Entry 3V5W (X-ray diffraction, 2.07 A resolution); this record covers chains A and B of the 3 polymer chains in the assembly.

Chain A:
Protein: G-protein coupled receptor kinase 2
From: Homo sapiens
Notes: EC 2.7.11.15
Reference sequence: P25098 (ARBK1_HUMAN); numbering as in UniProt (aligned over 1-689)
Chain sequence (689 residues; numbered 1 to 689; the number before each row is that of its first residue):
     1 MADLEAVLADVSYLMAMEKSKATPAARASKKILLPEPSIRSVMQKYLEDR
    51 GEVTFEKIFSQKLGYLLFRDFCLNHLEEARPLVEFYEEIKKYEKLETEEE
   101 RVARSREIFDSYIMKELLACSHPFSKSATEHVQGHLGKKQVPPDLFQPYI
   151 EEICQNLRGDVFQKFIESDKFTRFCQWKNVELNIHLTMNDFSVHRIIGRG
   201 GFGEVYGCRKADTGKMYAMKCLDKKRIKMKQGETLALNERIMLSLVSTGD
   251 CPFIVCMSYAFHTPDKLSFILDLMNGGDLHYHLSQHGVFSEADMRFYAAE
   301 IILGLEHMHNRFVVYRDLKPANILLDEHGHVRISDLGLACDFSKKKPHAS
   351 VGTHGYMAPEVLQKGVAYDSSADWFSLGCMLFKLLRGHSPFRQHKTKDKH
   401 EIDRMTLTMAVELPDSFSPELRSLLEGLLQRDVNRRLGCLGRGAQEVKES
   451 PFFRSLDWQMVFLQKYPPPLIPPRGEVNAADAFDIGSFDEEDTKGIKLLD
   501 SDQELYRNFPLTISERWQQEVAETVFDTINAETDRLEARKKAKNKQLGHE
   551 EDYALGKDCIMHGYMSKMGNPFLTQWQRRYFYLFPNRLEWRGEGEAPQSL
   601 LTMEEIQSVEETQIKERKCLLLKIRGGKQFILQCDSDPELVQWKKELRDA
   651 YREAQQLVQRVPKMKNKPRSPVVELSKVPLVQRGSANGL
Not modelled in the structure: 1-29, 485-493, 569-575, 669-689
UniProt features mapped onto this chain:
  - active site: Asp317 (Proton acceptor)
  - binding site (ATP): Ile197 to Val205, Lys220
  - site (Required for receptor phosphorylation): Asp3, Leu4, Asp10
  - modified residue: Ser670 (Phosphoserine)
  - natural variant: Arg578 (R578Q: In a colorectal adenocarcinoma sample)
  - mutagenesis: Asp3 (D3A: 85% reduction in phosphorylation of G-protein coupled receptor rhodopsin; D3K: 95% reduction in phosphorylation of G-protein coupled receptor rhodopsin ...), Leu4 (L4A: 95% reduction in phosphorylation of G-protein coupled receptor rhodopsin. 90% reduction in phosphorylation of beta-2 adrenergic receptor ADRB2. Does not affect binding to ADRB2 ...), Glu5 (E5A: 50% reduction in phosphorylation of G-protein coupled receptor rhodopsin), Val7 to Leu8 (95% reduction in phosphorylation of G-protein coupled receptor rhodopsin), Asp10 (D10A: 95% reduction in phosphorylation of G-protein coupled receptor rhodopsin and beta-2 adrenergic receptor ADRB2. Does not affect binding to ADRB2. Not activated by receptor binding ...)
Metal / ion sites: Mg2+: His348, Glu360, Gln363, Val366
Small-molecule neighbours: Paroxetine (8PR): Ile197, Gly198, Arg199, Gly200, Phe202, Gly203, Glu204, Val205, Ala218, Lys220, Leu222, Val255, Leu271, Asp272, Leu273, Met274, Asp278, Ala321, Leu324, Ser334, Asp335, Ala480, Asp481, Ala482
Reported in the primary citation:
  - binding site for Paroxetine: Lys220, Leu222, Met274, Asp278, Ala321, Ala480 to Ala482
  - conformationally variable residues (order/disorder transition): Gly475 to Asp484
  - contacts within the chain: Tyr281-Ala479, Asp278-Ala479 (hydrogen bond), Arg199-Ala480 (backbone contact)

Chain B:
Protein: Guanine nucleotide-binding protein G(I)/G(S)/G(T) subunit beta-1
From: Bos taurus
Reference sequence: P62871 (GBB1_BOVIN); numbering as in UniProt (aligned over 1-340)
Chain sequence (340 residues; each row starts with the number of its first residue):
     1 MSELDQLRQEAEQLKNQIRDARKACADATLSQITNNIDPVGRIQMRTRRT
    51 LRGHLAKIYAMHWGTDSRLLVSASQDGKLIIWDSYTTNKVHAIPLRSSWV
   101 MTCAYAPSGNYVACGGLDNICSIYNLKTREGNVRVSRELAGHTGYLSCCR
   151 FLDDNQIVTSSGDTTCALWDIETGQQTTTFTGHTGDVMSLSLAPDTRLFV
   201 SGACDASAKLWDVREGMCRQTFTGHESDINAICFFPNGNAFATGSDDATC
   251 RLFDLRADQELMTYSHDNIICGITSVSFSKSGRLLLAGYDDFNCNVWDAL
   301 KADRAGVLAGHDNRVSCLGVTDDGMAVATGSWDSFLKIWN
Not modelled in the structure: 1
UniProt features mapped onto this chain:
  - modified residue: Ser2 (N-acetylserine), His266 (Phosphohistidine)

Chain A / chain B interface:
Pairs across the interface - 44 pairs, chain A then chain B:
  Tyr553(A) - Lys78(B)
  Gly556(A) - Arg96(B)
  Lys557(A) - Pro94(B)
  Lys557(A) - Leu95(B)
  Lys557(A) - Arg96(B)
  Asp558(A) - Arg96(B)  hydrogen bond (backbone-backbone)
  Asp558(A) - Ser97(B)
  Asp558(A) - Ser98(B)  hydrogen bond
  Phe584(A) - Ser98(B)
  Pro585(A) - Trp99(B)
  Asn586(A) - Gln75(B)  hydrogen bond (side chain-backbone)
  Asn586(A) - Ser98(B)
  Asn586(A) - Trp99(B)
  Arg587(A) - Gln75(B)
  Arg587(A) - Asp76(B)  hydrogen bond (side chain-backbone)
  Arg587(A) - Ser98(B)  hydrogen bond
  Glu589(A) - Asp76(B)
  Pro597(A) - Leu55(B)
  Gln598(A) - Leu55(B)
  Leu600(A) - Leu55(B)  hydrophobic
  Thr602(A) - Gln75(B)
  Glu604(A) - Lys57(B)  salt bridge
  Glu604(A) - Gln75(B)  hydrogen bond
  Ala654(A) - Trp99(B)  hydrophobic
  Leu657(A) - Leu117(B)  hydrophobic
  Val658(A) - Trp99(B)  hydrophobic
  Val661(A) - Met101(B)  hydrophobic
  Val661(A) - Leu117(B)  hydrophobic
  Pro662(A) - Tyr145(B)
  Pro662(A) - Met188(B)  hydrophobic
  Lys663(A) - Met101(B)  hydrogen bond (side chain-backbone)
  Lys663(A) - Ser147(B)  hydrogen bond (side chain-backbone)
  Lys663(A) - Arg314(B)
  Lys663(A) - Trp332(B)
  Met664(A) - Trp99(B)
  Met664(A) - Val100(B)
  Met664(A) - Met101(B)  hydrophobic
  Met664(A) - Trp332(B)
  Lys665(A) - Arg314(B)  hydrogen bond (backbone-side chain)
  Lys665(A) - Trp332(B)
  Asn666(A) - Trp332(B)
  Lys667(A) - Asn230(B)
  Lys667(A) - Asp246(B)  salt bridge
  Lys667(A) - Arg314(B)
Interface residues without a listed pair, chain A (25 interface residues in all): Pro668
Interface residues without a listed pair, chain B (29 interface residues in all): Ala56, Tyr59, Gly77, Asp186, Cys204, Asp228, Cys271, Asp290

Summary:
Chain A and chain B form an interface of 25 and 29 residues respectively, with 9 hydrogen bonds and 2 salt
bridges. Polar contacts include Glu604(A)-Lys57(B), Lys667(A)-Asp246(B) and Asp558(A)-Ser98(B). Ligands of
chain A: Paroxetine. From the paper: a binding site for Paroxetine at Lys220(A), Leu222(A) and Met274(A) among
others; conformational variability at Gly475(A).
Chain A is G-protein coupled receptor kinase 2 (Homo sapiens) and chain B is Guanine nucleotide-binding
protein G(I)/G(S)/G(T) subunit beta-1 (Bos taurus); the structure, Human G Protein-Coupled Receptor Kinase 2
in Complex with Soluble Gbetagamma Subunits and Paroxetine, was determined by X-ray diffraction.
